PDB entry 4X66 | X-ray diffraction, 3.45 A resolution | chains A and J of the 23 polymer chains in the assembly

Chain A:
Molecule: 16S rRNA
Source organism: Thermus thermophilus HB8
Sequence (1522 nucleotides; row label = number of the first residue in the row; note: 42 numbers in that range are skipped by the numbering (no residue carries them; nothing is unmodelled there); a row labelled like 190A-190L holds insertion residues (190A, then the next letters in order); numbering starts at 0):
     0 UUUGUUGGAG AGUUUGAUCC UGGCUCAGGG UGAACGCUGG CGGCGUGCCU AAGACAUGCA
    60 AGUCGUGCGG G
    73 CCGCGGGGUU UU
    88 ACUCCG
    95 UGGUC
   101 AGCGGCGGAC GGGUGAGUAA CGCGUGGGU
  129A G
   130 ACCUACCCGG AAGAGGGGGA CAACCCGGGG AAACUCGGGC UAAUCCCCCA UGUGGACCCG
   190 C
190A-190L CCCUUGGGGUGU
   191 GUCCAAAGGG CUUU
   216 GCCCGCUUCC GGAUGGGCCC GCGUCCCAUC AGCUAGUUGG UGGGGUAAUG GCCCACCAAG
   276 GCGACGACGG GUAGCCGGUC UGAGAGGAUG GCCGGCCACA GGGGCACUGA GACACGGGCC
   336 CCACUCCUAC GGGAGGCAGC AGUUAGGAAU CUUCCGCAAU GGGCGCAAGC CUGACGGAGC
   396 GACGCCGCUU GGAGGAAGAA GCCCUUCGGG GUGUAAACUC CUGAA
   442 CCCGGGACGA AACCCCCGAC GA
   474 GGGGACUGAC GGUACCGGG
   494 GUAAUAGCGC CGGCCAACUC CGUGCCAGCA GCCGCGGUAA UACGGAGGGC GCGAGCGUUA
   554 CCCGGAUUCA CUGGGCGUAA AGGGCGUGUA GGCGGCCUGG GGCGUCCCAU GUGAAAGACC
   614 ACGGCUCAAC CGUGGGGGAG CGUGGGAUAC GCUCAGGCUA GACGGUGGGA GAGGGUGGUG
   674 GAAUUCCCGG AGUAGCGGUG AAAUGCGCAG AUACCGGGAG GAACGCCGAU GGCGAAGGCA
   734 GCCACCUGGU CCACCCGUGA CGCUGAGGCG CGAAAGCGUG GGGAGCAAAC CGGAUUAGAU
   794 ACCCGGGUAG UCCACGCCCU AAACGAUGCG CGCUAGGUCU CUGGGUCU
   848 CCUGGGGGCC GAAGCUAACG CGUUAAGCGC GCCGCCUGGG GAGUACGGCC GCAAGGCUGA
   908 AACUCAAAGG AAUUGACGGG GGCCCGCACA AGCGGUGGAG CAUGUGGUUU AAUUCGAAGX
   968 AACGCGAAGA ACCUUACCAG GCCUUGACAU GCUAGG
 1003A G
  1004 AACCCGGGUG AAAGCCUGGG GUGCCCC
1030A-1030D GCGA
  1031 GGGGAGCCCU AGCACAGGUG CUGCAUGGCC GUCGUCAGCU CGUGCCGUGA GGUGUUGGGU
  1091 UAAGUCCCGC AACGAGCGCA ACCCCCGCCG UUAGUUGCCA GCGGUUCGGC CGGGCACUCU
  1151 AACGGGACUG CCCGCGAAA
  1171 GCGGGAGGAA GGAGGGGACG ACGUCUGGUC AGCAUGGCCC UUACGGCCUG GGCGACACAC
  1231 GUGCUACAAU GCCCACUACA AAGCGAUGCC ACCCGGCAAC GGGGAGCUAA UCGCAAAAAG
  1291 GUGGGCCCAG UUCGGAUUGG GGUCUGCAAC CCGACCCCAU GAAGCCGGAA UCGCUAGUAA
  1351 UCGCGGAUCA G
 1361A C
  1362 CAUGCCGCGG UGAAUACGUU CCCGGGCCUU GUACACACXG CCXGUXACGC CAUGGGAGCG
  1422 GGCUCUACCC GAAGUCGCCG GG
  1446 AGCCUACGGG
  1459 CAGGCGCCGA GGGUAGGGCC CGUGACUGGG GCGAAGUCGU AACAAGGUAG CUGUACCGGA
  1519 AGGUGCGGCU GGAUCCACUC CUUUCU
Disordered / not traced: 0-4, 1534-1538
Sequence notes: conflict C1534 (A132811 in 55771382), A1535 (C132812 in 55771382)
Modified residues: PSU (pseudouridine-5'-monophosphate) at position 516, 7MG (7N-methyl-8-hydroguanosine-5'-monophosphate) at position 527, M2G (N2-dimethylguanosine-5'-monophosphate) at position 966, 5MC (5-methylcytidine-5'-monophosphate) at position 967, 2MG (2N-methylguanosine-5'-monophosphate) at position 1207, 5MC (5-methylcytidine-5'-monophosphate) at position 1400, 4OC (4n,o2'-methylcytidine-5'-monophosphate) at position 1402, 5MC (5-methylcytidine-5'-monophosphate) at position 1404, 5MC (5-methylcytidine-5'-monophosphate) at position 1407, UR3 (3-methyluridine-5'-monophoshate) at position 1498, MA6 (6N-dimethyladenosine-5'-monophoshate) at position 1518, MA6 (6N-dimethyladenosine-5'-monophoshate) at position 1519, PSU (pseudouridine-5'-monophosphate) at position 1540, PSU (pseudouridine-5'-monophosphate) at position 1541
Ion coordination: Mg2+ site 1: U5, G6 (shared with 1 residue of chain D); Mg2+ site 2: U12, G22; K+ site 1 near U14 (its only coordinating residue here); Mg2+ site 3 near G21 (its only coordinating residue here); Mg2+ site 4 near G28 (its only coordinating residue here); Mg2+ site 5 near U37 (its only coordinating residue here); Mg2+ site 6: G46, G394; Mg2+ site 7 near C48 (its only coordinating residue here); Mg2+ site 8 near A53 (its only coordinating residue here); Mg2+ site 9: G61, U62; Mg2+ site 10: G70, U98; Mg2+ site 11: U83, C1543; 97 more Mg2+ sites not listed; 14 more K+ sites not listed
Residues lining bound ligands:
  - paromomycin (PAR), molecule 1: G31, C47, C48, A50, A51, G52, A53, G113, U114, G115, A353, C355, A356, U358, U359, A360, G361, U365, C366
  - paromomycin (PAR), molecule 2: G567, G568, C569, G570, G575, G821, C862, U863, G874, C875, C879
  - paromomycin (PAR), molecule 3: G610, A611, C613, A614, A622, C623, C624, G625, U626
  - paromomycin (PAR), molecule 4: G661, G662, A663, G664, A665, G666, G667, U740, G741, G742, U743
  - paromomycin (PAR), molecule 5: U669, G670, G671, U672, G673, G714, A715, A716, C717, C805, C806
  - paromomycin (PAR), molecule 6: 5MC_1404, G1405, U1406, 5MC_1407, A1408, C1409, G1489, C1490, G1491, A1492, A1493, G1494, U1495, C1496

Chain J:
Molecule: 30S ribosomal protein S10
Source organism: Thermus thermophilus (strain HB8 / ATCC 27634 / DSM 579)
UniProtKB: Q5SHN7 (RS10_THET8); residues 3-101 here = UniProt positions 3-101
Amino-acid sequence (99 residues; row label = number of the first residue in the row):
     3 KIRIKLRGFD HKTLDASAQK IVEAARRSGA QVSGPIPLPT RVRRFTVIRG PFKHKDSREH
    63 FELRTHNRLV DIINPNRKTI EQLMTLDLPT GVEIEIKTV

Interface between chain A and chain J:
Residue-residue contacts (68; chain A residue first):
  G963(A) with Phe-54(J), sugar contact
  A964(A) with Lys-55(J), hydrogen bond to the sugar
  A969(A) with Lys-55(J), salt bridge to the phosphate
  C972(A) with Lys-55(J), sugar contact; His-56(J), sugar contact; Lys-57(J), salt bridge to the phosphate
  G973(A) with Pro-53(J), sugar contact; Phe-54(J), base contact; Lys-55(J), hydrogen bond to the sugar; Lys-57(J), salt bridge to the phosphate
  A975(A) with Thr-48(J), base contact; Arg-60(J), base contact
  G1058(A) with Pro-53(J), base contact
  C1059(A) with Arg-51(J), hydrogen bond to the sugar; Gly-52(J), sugar contact; Pro-53(J), base contact
  C1060(A) with Arg-51(J), sugar contact; Gly-52(J), sugar contact; His-56(J), hydrogen bond to the sugar
  G1061(A) with Arg-51(J), phosphate contact; His-56(J), hydrogen bond to the sugar; Ser-59(J), phosphate contact
  A1123(A) with Ser-35(J), phosphate contact; Gly-36(J), sugar contact; Pro-37(J), sugar contact; Ile-38(J), sugar contact; Pro-39(J), base contact
  G1124(A) with Ser-35(J), phosphate contact; Ile-38(J), sugar contact
  U1125(A) with Arg-5(J), hydrogen bond to the base; Ile-38(J), phosphate contact; Asp-73(J), base contact
  U1150(A) with Pro-39(J), base contact; Leu-40(J), hydrogen bond to the sugar; Pro-41(J), sugar contact
  A1151(A) with Pro-39(J), sugar contact; Leu-40(J), sugar contact; Pro-41(J), sugar contact; Thr-42(J), sugar contact; Arg-70(J), phosphate contact
  A1152(A) with His-13(J), phosphate contact; His-68(J), salt bridge to the phosphate; Arg-70(J), salt bridge to the phosphate
  C1153(A) with His-13(J), salt bridge to the phosphate
  C1189(A) with Arg-51(J), salt bridge to the phosphate
  G1197(A) with His-56(J), base contact
  G1198(A) with Phe-54(J), sugar contact
  G1202(A) with Pro-53(J), base contact
  G1253(A) with Val-44(J), phosphate contact; Arg-46(J), salt bridge to the phosphate
  C1254(A) with Arg-43(J), phosphate contact; Val-44(J), phosphate contact; Arg-45(J), salt bridge to the phosphate
  G1255(A) with Arg-43(J), base contact; Arg-45(J), salt bridge to the phosphate
  U1278(A) with Lys-99(J), base contact
  A1279(A) with Arg-9(J), salt bridge to the phosphate; Arg-43(J), hydrogen bond to the base
  A1280(A) with Lys-7(J), phosphate contact; Leu-40(J), sugar contact; Pro-41(J), sugar contact
  U1281(A) with Arg-5(J), hydrogen bond to the base; Lys-7(J), hydrogen bond to the base
  C1366(A) with Arg-60(J), hydrogen bond to the sugar
  C1367(A) with Thr-48(J), hydrogen bond to the sugar; Arg-60(J), sugar contact; His-62(J), phosphate contact
  G1368(A) with His-62(J), salt bridge to the phosphate
Interface residues without a listed pair, chain A (34 interface residues in all): A965, A1188, U1199
Interface residues without a listed pair, chain J (34 interface residues in all): Asp-17, Ile-50, Glu-61

Summary:
Chain A and chain J each contribute 34 residues to their interface; the contacts include 12 hydrogen bonds and
12 salt bridges. Polar pairs include U1125(A)/Arg-5(J), A1279(A)/Arg-43(J) and U1281(A)/Arg-5(J). Chain A
binds 6 copies of paromomycin.
Chain A is 16S rRNA (Thermus thermophilus HB8) and chain J is 30S ribosomal protein S10 (Thermus thermophilus
(strain HB8 / ATCC 27634 / DSM 579)); the structure, Crystal Structure of 30S ribosomal subunit from Thermus
thermophilus, was determined by X-ray diffraction (same publication as 4X62, 4X64 and 4X65).
